PDB entry 4GWD | X-ray diffraction, 1.53 A resolution | chain A

== Chain A ==
Protein: Arginase-1
Source organism: Homo sapiens
Notes: EC 3.5.3.1; fragment: human arginase i
UniProt: P05089 (ARGI1_HUMAN); numbering as in UniProt (aligned over 1-322)
Amino-acid sequence (322 residues; row label = number of the first residue in the row):
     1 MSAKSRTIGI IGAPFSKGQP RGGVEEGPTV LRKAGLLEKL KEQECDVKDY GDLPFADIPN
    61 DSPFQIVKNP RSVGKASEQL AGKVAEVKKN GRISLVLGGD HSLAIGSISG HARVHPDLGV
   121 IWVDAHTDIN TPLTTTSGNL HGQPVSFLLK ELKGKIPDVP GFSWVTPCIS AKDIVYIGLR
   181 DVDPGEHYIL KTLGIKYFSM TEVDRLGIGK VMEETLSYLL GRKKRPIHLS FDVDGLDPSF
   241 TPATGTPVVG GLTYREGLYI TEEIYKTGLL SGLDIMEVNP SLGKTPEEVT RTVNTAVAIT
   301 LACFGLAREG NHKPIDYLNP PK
Disordered / not traced: 1-4, 318-322
Bound ions: Mn2+ site 1: His-101, Asp-124, Asp-128, Asp-232 (together with 2(S)-amino-6-boronohexanoic acid); Mn2+ site 2: Asp-124, His-126, Asp-232, Asp-234 (together with 2(S)-amino-6-boronohexanoic acid); Zn2+: His-141, Glu-277 (together with 2(S)-amino-6-boronohexanoic acid)
Small-molecule neighbours: 2(S)-amino-6-boronohexanoic acid (ABH): His-101, Asp-124, His-126, Asp-128, Asn-130, Thr-135, Ser-137, Asn-139, His-141, Gly-142, Asp-183, Glu-186, Asp-232, Asp-234, Thr-246, Glu-277
Swiss-Prot annotation at these positions:
  - binding site (Mn(2+)): His-101, Asp-124, His-126, Asp-128, Asp-232, Asp-234
  - binding site (substrate): His-126 to Asn-130, Ser-137 to Asn-139, Asp-183, Thr-246, Glu-277
  - modified residue: Lys-17 (N6-succinyllysine), Ser-62 (Phosphoserine), Ser-72 (Phosphoserine), Lys-75 (N6-succinyllysine), Ser-163 (Phosphoserine), Ser-217 (Phosphoserine)
Reported in the primary citation:
  - Zn2+ coordination: His-141, Glu-277
  - conformationally variable residues: His-141
  - catalytic residues: His-141 (citing earlier work)

== In short ==
Ligands of chain A: 2(S)-amino-6-boronohexanoic acid. His-101, Asp-124, Asp-128 and Asp-232 coordinate Mn2+
site 1. The Mn2+ site 2 is built by Asp-124, His-126, Asp-232 and Asp-234. UniProt lists 6 Mn2+-binding
residues and 11 substrate-binding residues. The paper reports the catalytic residue His-141; Zn2+ coordination
by His-141 and Glu-277.
Chain A is Arginase-1 (Homo sapiens); the structure, Crystal Structure of the Mn2+2,Zn2+-Human Arginase I-ABH
Complex, was determined by X-ray diffraction, deposited together with 4GSM, 4GSV, 4GSZ and 4GWC.
